PDB entry 3P5T | X-ray diffraction, 2.70 A resolution | chains B and M of the 4 polymer chains in the assembly

== Chain B ==
Protein: Cleavage and polyadenylation specificity factor subunit 5
Source organism: Homo sapiens
Reference sequence: O43809 (CPSF5_HUMAN); numbering as in UniProt (aligned over 34-227)
Amino-acid sequence (202 residues; each row starts with the number of its first residue):
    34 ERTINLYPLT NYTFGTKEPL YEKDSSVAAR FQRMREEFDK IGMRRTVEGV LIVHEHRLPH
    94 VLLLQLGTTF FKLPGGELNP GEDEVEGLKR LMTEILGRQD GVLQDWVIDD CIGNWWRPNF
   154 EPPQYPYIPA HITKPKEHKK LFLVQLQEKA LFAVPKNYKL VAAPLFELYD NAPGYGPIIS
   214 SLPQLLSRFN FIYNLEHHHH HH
Not modelled in the structure: 232-235
Sequence notes: expression tag (228-235)
Curated features (UniProtKB/Swiss-Prot):
  - region: Thr-102 to Phe-104 (Interaction with RNA)
  - motif: Gly-109 to Gly-130 (Nudix box)
  - site (Interaction with RNA): Glu-55, Arg-63
  - modified residue: Tyr-40 (Phosphotyrosine), Lys-56 (N6-acetyllysine)
  - mutagenesis: Glu-55 (E55A: Reduces affinity for UGUA RNA by 88%), Arg-63 (R63S: Reduces affinity for UGUA RNA by 99%), Glu-81 (E81A: Reduces affinity for UGUA RNA by 12%), Phe-103 (F103A: Reduces affinity for UGUA RNA by 99%; F103W: Reduces affinity for UGUA RNA by over 90%), Glu-154 (E154A: Reduces affinity for UGUA RNA by 50%), Tyr-158 (Y158A: Abolishes interaction with CPSF6; when associated with A-160), Tyr-160 (Y160A: Abolishes interaction with CPSF6; when associated with A-158), Leu-218 (L218R: Reduces interactions with CPSF6 and CPSF7 and decreases mRNA 3'-processing activity)

== Chain M ==
Protein: Cleavage and polyadenylation specificity factor subunit 6
Source organism: Homo sapiens
Reference sequence: Q16630 (CPSF6_HUMAN); residues 80-161 here = UniProt positions 80-161
Amino-acid sequence (90 residues; numbered 80 to 169; the number before each row is that of its first residue):
    80 RIALYIGNLT WWTTDEDLTE AVHSLGVNDI LEIKFFENRA NGQSKGFALV GVGSEASSKK
   140 LMDLLPKREL HGQNPVVTPS NKLEHHHHHH
Not modelled in the structure: 80, 162-169
Sequence notes: engineered mutation Ser-159 (Cys in Q16630); expression tag (162-169)
Curated features (UniProtKB/Swiss-Prot):
  - modified residue: Thr-157 (Phosphothreonine)
  - mutagenesis: Tyr-84 (Y84A: Reduces affinity for UGUA RNA by 40%; when associated with A-128), Gly-86 (G86V: Abolishes interaction with NUDT21/CPSF5; when associated with V-87), Asn-87 (N87V: Abolishes interaction with NUDT21/CPSF5; when associated with V-86), Trp-90 to Trp-91 (Reduces affinity for UGUA RNA by 70%. Strongly reduced affinity for UGUA RNA; when associated with A-94), Asp-94 (D94A: Strongly reduced affinity for UGUA RNA; when associated with 90-A-A-91), Glu-111 (E111A: Reduces affinity for UGUA RNA by 85%), Phe-126 (F126A: Increases affinity for UGUA RNA by 40%), Leu-128 (L128A: Reduces affinity for UGUA RNA by 40%; when associated with A-84)

== Interface between chain B and chain M ==
Pairs across the interface (6; chain B residue first):
  His-89(B) / Trp-90(M)
  His-89(B) / Trp-91(M)
  Phe-199(B) / Trp-90(M)  hydrophobic
  Phe-199(B) / Asn-120(M)  hydrogen bond (backbone-side chain)
  Phe-199(B) / Gln-122(M)
  Tyr-202(B) / Ala-119(M)
Other interface residues (no listed pair), chain B (6 interface residues in all): Leu-91, Glu-200, Asp-203

== In short ==
Chain B and chain M form an interface of 6 and 5 residues respectively; the contacts include 1 hydrogen bond.
The hydrogen-bonded pair is Phe-199(B)/Asn-120(M). From UniProt: 8 mutagenesis sites on chain B; 9 mutagenesis
sites on chain M.
Here chain B is Cleavage and polyadenylation specificity factor subunit 5 and chain M is Cleavage and
polyadenylation specificity factor subunit 6, both from Homo sapiens. Entry 3P5T (CFIm25-CFIm68 complex) was
determined by X-ray diffraction.
